3OLA - chains A and B of the 4 polymer chains in the assembly; structure by X-ray diffraction, 2.55 A resolution.

Chain A:
Name: Polymerase
From: Human poliovirus 1
Notes: EC 2.7.7.48
UniProt: B3VQP5 (B3VQP5_9ENTO); residues 1-461 here correspond to UniProt positions 1749-2209 (UniProt number = residue number + 1748)
Sequence (471 residues; row label = number of the first residue in the row):
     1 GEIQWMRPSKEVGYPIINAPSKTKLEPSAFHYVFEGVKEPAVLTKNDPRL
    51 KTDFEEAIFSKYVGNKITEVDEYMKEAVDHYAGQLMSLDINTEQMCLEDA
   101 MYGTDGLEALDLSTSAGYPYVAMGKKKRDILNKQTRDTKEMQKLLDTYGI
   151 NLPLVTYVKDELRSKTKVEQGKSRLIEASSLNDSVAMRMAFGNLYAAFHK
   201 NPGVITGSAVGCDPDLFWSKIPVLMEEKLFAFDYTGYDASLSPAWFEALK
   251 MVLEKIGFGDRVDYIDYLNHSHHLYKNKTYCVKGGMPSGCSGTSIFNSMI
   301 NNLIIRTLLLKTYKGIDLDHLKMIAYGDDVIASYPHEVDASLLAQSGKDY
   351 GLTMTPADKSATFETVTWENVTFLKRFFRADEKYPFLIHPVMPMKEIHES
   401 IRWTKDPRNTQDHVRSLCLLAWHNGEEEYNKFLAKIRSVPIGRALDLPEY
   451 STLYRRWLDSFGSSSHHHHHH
Not modelled in the structure: 462-471
Construct notes: engineered mutation Asp446 (Leu2194 in B3VQP5); expression tag (462-471)
Ion coordination: Zn2+: His270, Cys281 (together with glycerol)
From the paper describing this entry:
  - binding site for 2'-deoxycytidine-5'-triphosphate: Arg174
  - catalytic residues: Arg174 (proposed by the authors, not directly observed)

Chain B:
Molecule: 26-nt RNA strand
Sequence (26 nucleotides; row label = number of the first residue in the row):
   590 AAGUCUCCAGGUCUCUCGUCCGGAAA
Not modelled in the structure: 590-595, 613-615

Chain A / chain B interface:
Residue-residue contacts (43; chain A residue first):
  Pro20(A) - A598(B)  base contact
  Pro20(A) - G599(B)  base contact
  Lys22(A) - G599(B)  hydrogen bond to the base
  Lys24(A) - G599(B)  hydrogen bond to the base
  Leu43(A) - G599(B)  base contact
  Glu108(A) - U603(B)  phosphate contact
  Thr114(A) - G600(B)  phosphate contact
  Thr114(A) - U601(B)  hydrogen bond to the phosphate
  Ser115(A) - G599(B)  hydrogen bond to the phosphate
  Ser115(A) - G600(B)  hydrogen bond to the phosphate
  Val121(A) - G599(B)  phosphate contact
  Lys127(A) - U601(B)  salt bridge to the phosphate
  Tyr157(A) - G599(B)  sugar contact
  Lys159(A) - G600(B)  hydrogen bond to the base
  Asp160(A) - G599(B)  base contact
  Ile176(A) - G600(B)  base contact
  Glu177(A) - G600(B)  sugar contact
  Ala178(A) - G600(B)  sugar contact
  Ser179(A) - G600(B)  hydrogen bond to the sugar
  Arg188(A) - C602(B)  salt bridge to the phosphate
  His199(A) - C602(B)  phosphate contact
  His199(A) - U603(B)  salt bridge to the phosphate
  Val210(A) - U603(B)  sugar contact
  Gly211(A) - U603(B)  hydrogen bond to the sugar
  Gly211(A) - C604(B)  sugar contact
  Cys212(A) - U603(B)  sugar contact
  Cys212(A) - C604(B)  sugar contact
  Asp213(A) - C604(B)  hydrogen bond to the sugar
  Asp213(A) - U605(B)  sugar contact
  Ser288(A) - G600(B)  hydrogen bond to the base
  Gly289(A) - G600(B)  hydrogen bond to the sugar
  Gly289(A) - U601(B)  sugar contact
  Cys290(A) - U601(B)  hydrogen bond to the sugar
  Ser291(A) - U601(B)  sugar contact
  Ser291(A) - C602(B)  phosphate contact
  Gly292(A) - U601(B)  sugar contact
  Tyr326(A) - C602(B)  base contact
  Tyr326(A) - U603(B)  sugar contact
  Asp412(A) - G607(B)  sugar contact
  Arg415(A) - C606(B)  sugar contact
  Leu419(A) - U605(B)  sugar contact
  Leu419(A) - C606(B)  sugar contact
  Arg456(A) - C606(B)  salt bridge to the phosphate
Also at the interface, not in a pair above, chain A (38 interface residues in all): Asn18, Leu107, Asp111, Pro214, Thr293, Ser294

Summary:
The interface between chain A and chain B involves 38 residues on one side and 10 on the other; the contacts
include 12 hydrogen bonds and 4 salt bridges. Among the polar pairs are Lys22(A)-G599(B), Lys24(A)-G599(B) and
Lys159(A)-G600(B). His270(A) and Cys281(A) coordinate Zn2+. The paper reports the catalytic residue Arg174(A);
a binding site for 2'-deoxycytidine-5'-triphosphate at Arg174(A).
Here chain A is Polymerase (Human poliovirus 1) and chain B is a 26-nt RNA strand. Entry 3OLA (Poliovirus
polymerase elongation complex with 2'-deoxy-CTP) was determined by X-ray diffraction (same publication as
3OL6, 3OL7, 3OL8, 3OL9 and 3OLB).
